1VPO - chains L and H; structure by X-ray diffraction, 2.15 A resolution.

# Chain L
Protein: anti-testosterone (light chain)
Organism: Mus musculus
Notes: fragment: fab77 fragment
Chain sequence (219 residues; numbered 1 to 219; the number before each row is that of its first residue):
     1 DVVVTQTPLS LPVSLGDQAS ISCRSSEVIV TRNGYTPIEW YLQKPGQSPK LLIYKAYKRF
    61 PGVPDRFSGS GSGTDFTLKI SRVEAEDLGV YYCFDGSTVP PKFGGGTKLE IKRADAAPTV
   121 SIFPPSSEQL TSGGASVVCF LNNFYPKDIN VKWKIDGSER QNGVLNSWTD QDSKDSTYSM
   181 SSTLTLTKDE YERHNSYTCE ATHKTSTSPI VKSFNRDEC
Cystine bridges: Cys23-Cys93, Cys139-Cys199
Ligand contacts: testosterone (TES): Arg32, Glu39, Phe94, Gly96, Val99, Pro101

# Chain H
Protein: anti-testosterone (heavy chain)
Organism: Mus musculus
Notes: fragment: fab77 fragment
Chain sequence (221 residues; each row starts with the number of its first residue):
     1 EVKLVESGGG LVKPGGSLKL SCAASGFTFS RYALSWVRQT ADKRLEWVAS IVSGGNTYYS
    61 GSVKGRFTIS RDIARNILYL QMSSLRSEDT AMYYCARAYY GYVGLVHWGQ GTLVTVSSAK
   121 TTPPSVYPLA PGSAAQTNSM VTLGCLVKGY FPEPVTVTWN SGSLSSGVHT FPAVLQSDLY
   181 TLSSSVTVPS STWPSETVTC NVAHPASSTK VDKKIVPRDC G
Cystine bridges: Cys22-Cys95, Cys145-Cys200
Ligand contacts: testosterone (TES): Ala33, Ser35, Trp47, Ser50, Val52, Tyr58, Ala98, Tyr102, Val103, Gly104, Leu105

# Chain L / chain H interface
Inter-chain disulfides: Cys219(L)-Cys220(H)
Contacting residue pairs - 74 pairs, chain L then chain H:
  Arg32(L) - Tyr102(H)
  Glu39(L) - Val103(H)
  Glu39(L) - Gly104(H)  hydrogen bond (side chain-backbone)
  Tyr41(L) - Gly104(H)
  Tyr41(L) - Leu105(H)  hydrogen bond (side chain-backbone)
  Gln43(L) - Gln39(H)  hydrogen bond
  Gln43(L) - Tyr94(H)  hydrogen bond
  Ser48(L) - Tyr94(H)
  Ser48(L) - Gly109(H)  hydrogen bond (side chain-backbone)
  Ser48(L) - Gln110(H)
  Pro49(L) - Trp108(H)
  Leu51(L) - Leu105(H)
  Leu51(L) - Val106(H)  hydrophobic
  Tyr54(L) - Tyr100(H)
  Tyr54(L) - Val103(H)  hydrophobic
  Lys55(L) - Tyr100(H)
  Lys55(L) - Val103(H)
  Phe60(L) - Tyr99(H)  hydrophobic
  Phe60(L) - Val106(H)  hydrophobic
  Pro61(L) - Tyr99(H)
  Tyr92(L) - Gln39(H)  hydrogen bond
  Tyr92(L) - Lys43(H)  hydrogen bond (side chain-backbone)
  Tyr92(L) - Leu45(H)  hydrophobic
  Pro100(L) - Trp47(H)  hydrophobic
  Pro101(L) - Trp47(H)
  Phe103(L) - Val37(H)  hydrophobic
  Phe103(L) - Leu45(H)
  Phe103(L) - Leu105(H)  hydrophobic
  Ser121(L) - Thr142(H)
  Phe123(L) - Leu129(H)
  Phe123(L) - Ala130(H)
  Phe123(L) - Pro131(H)
  Phe123(L) - Thr142(H)
  Pro124(L) - Ala130(H)
  Pro124(L) - Arg218(H)
  Pro125(L) - Arg218(H)  hydrogen bond (backbone-side chain)
  Ser126(L) - Tyr127(H)
  Ser126(L) - Pro128(H)
  Ser126(L) - Arg218(H)
  Ser127(L) - Asp219(H)
  Glu128(L) - Pro128(H)
  Glu128(L) - Lys213(H)
  Gln129(L) - Tyr127(H)
  Ser136(L) - Leu146(H)
  Ser136(L) - Lys148(H)
  Val138(L) - Leu129(H)  hydrophobic
  Phe140(L) - Leu129(H)  hydrophobic
  Phe140(L) - Phe171(H)  hydrophobic
  Phe140(L) - Ser183(H)
  Phe140(L) - Ser184(H)
  Phe140(L) - Ser185(H)
  Asn142(L) - His169(H)
  Asn142(L) - Phe171(H)
  Asn142(L) - Ser185(H)
  Asn143(L) - His169(H)
  Leu165(L) - Val174(H)  hydrophobic
  Leu165(L) - Gln176(H)
  Leu165(L) - Thr181(H)
  Asn166(L) - Val174(H)
  Ser167(L) - Phe171(H)
  Ser167(L) - Pro172(H)  hydrogen bond (side chain-backbone)
  Ser167(L) - Val174(H)
  Trp168(L) - Pro172(H)
  Thr169(L) - Thr170(H)
  Thr169(L) - Phe171(H)
  Ser179(L) - His169(H)  hydrogen bond
  Ser179(L) - Phe171(H)
  Met180(L) - Phe171(H)
  Ser181(L) - Phe171(H)
  Ser181(L) - Ser183(H)  hydrogen bond
  Thr185(L) - Lys148(H)
  Cys219(L) - Gly132(H)
  Cys219(L) - Ser133(H)  hydrogen bond (backbone-backbone)
  Cys219(L) - Cys220(H)  disulfide
Interface residues without a listed pair, chain L (43 interface residues in all): Lys58, Phe94, Val99, Gly105, Ser132
Interface residues without a listed pair, chain H (45 interface residues in all): Arg44, Glu46, Tyr59, Leu143, Gly144

# Overview
43 residues of chain L face 45 of chain H across their interface; the contacts include 1 disulfide bond and 12
hydrogen bonds. Polar contacts include Glu39(L)-Gly104(H), Tyr41(L)-Leu105(H) and Gln43(L)-Gln39(H).
Testosterone is bound between chain L and chain H.
Chain L is anti-testosterone (light chain) and chain H is anti-testosterone (heavy chain), both from Mus
musculus; the structure, Crystal Structure Analysis of the Anti-testosterone Fab in Complex with Testosterone,
was determined by X-ray diffraction together with 1L7T from the same study.
